PDB entry 7EWP | electron microscopy, 4.30 A resolution (low resolution: residue-level contacts below are approximate; hydrogen-bond / salt-bridge calls are withheld) | chains C and D of the 4 polymer chains in the assembly

# Chain C
Molecule: Regulator of G-protein signaling 7
Source organism: Homo sapiens
UniProt: P49802 (RGS7_HUMAN); residues 1-495 here = UniProt positions 1-495
Sequence (530 residues; each row starts with the number of its first residue):
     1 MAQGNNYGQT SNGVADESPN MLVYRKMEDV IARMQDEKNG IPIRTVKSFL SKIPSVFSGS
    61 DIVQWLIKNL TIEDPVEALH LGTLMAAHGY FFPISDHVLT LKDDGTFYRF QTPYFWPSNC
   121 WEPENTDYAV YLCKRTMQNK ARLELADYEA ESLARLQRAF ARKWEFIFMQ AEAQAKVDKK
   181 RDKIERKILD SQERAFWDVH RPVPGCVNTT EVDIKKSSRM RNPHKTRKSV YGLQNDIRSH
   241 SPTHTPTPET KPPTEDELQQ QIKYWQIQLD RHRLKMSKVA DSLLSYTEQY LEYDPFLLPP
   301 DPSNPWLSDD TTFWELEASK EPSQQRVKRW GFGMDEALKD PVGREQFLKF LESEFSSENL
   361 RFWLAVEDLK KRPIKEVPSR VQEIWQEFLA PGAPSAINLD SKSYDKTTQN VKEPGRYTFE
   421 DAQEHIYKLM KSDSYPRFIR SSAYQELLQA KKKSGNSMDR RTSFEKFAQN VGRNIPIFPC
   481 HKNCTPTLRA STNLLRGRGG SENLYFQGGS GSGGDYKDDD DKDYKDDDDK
Disordered / not traced: 1-17, 219-255, 451-530
Differences from the reference sequence: expression tag (496-530)
UniProt features mapped onto this chain:
  - modified residue: Ser229 (Phosphoserine), Ser241 (Phosphoserine), Thr243 (Phosphothreonine), Ser434 (Phosphoserine)
  - mutagenesis: Trp306 (W306F: Diminishes interaction with GNB5)

# Chain D
Molecule: Guanine nucleotide-binding protein subunit beta-5
Source organism: Homo sapiens
UniProt: O14775 (GNB5_HUMAN); residues -41 to 353 here correspond to UniProt positions 1-395 (UniProt number = residue number + 42)
Sequence (395 residues; numbered -41 to 353; the number before each row is that of its first residue; numbers below 1 keep their minus sign (Met-41 is residue -41)):
   -41 MCDQTFLVNV FGSCDKCFKQ RALRPVFKKS QQLSYCSTCA EIMATEGLHE NETLASLKSE
    19 AESLKGKLEE ERAKLHDVEL HQVAERVEAL GQFVMKTRRT LKGHGNKVLC MDWCKDKRRI
    79 VSSSQDGKVI VWDSFTTNKE HAVTMPCTWV MACAYAPSGC AIACGGLDNK CSVYPLTFDK
   139 NENMAAKKKS VAMHTNYLSA CSFTNSDMQI LTASGDGTCA LWDVESGQLL QSFHGHGADV
   199 LCLDLAPSET GNTFVSGGCD KKAMVWDMRS GQCVQAFETH ESDINSVRYY PSGDAFASGS
   259 DDATCRLYDL RADREVAIYS KESIIFGASS VDFSLSGRLL FAGYNDYTIN VWDVLKGSRV
   319 SILFGHENRV STLRVSPDGT AFCSGSWDHT LRVWA
Disordered / not traced: -41 to 14

# Chain C / chain D interface
Pairs across the interface (93; chain C residue first):
  Pro19(C) with Asp241(D)
  Val23(C) with Phe284(D)
  Lys26(C) with Ile283(D)
  Ile72(C) with Ser281(D)
  Glu77(C) with Arg317(D); Ile320(D); Phe322(D)
  His80(C) with Asp304(D); Tyr305(D); Phe322(D)
  Leu84(C) with Tyr305(D)
  Val207(C) with Tyr305(D); Asn326(D)
  Asp213(C) with Leu67(D); Trp107(D)
  Ile214(C) with Trp107(D)
  Lys215(C) with Met109(D); Tyr155(D); Leu199(D); Asn243(D)
  Lys216(C) with Asp241(D)
  Leu258(C) with Leu15(D)
  Gln261(C) with Leu15(D); Ala19(D)
  Ile262(C) with Leu15(D)
  Trp265(C) with Ala19(D); Leu22(D); Lys23(D)
  Gln266(C) with Glu18(D); Leu22(D)
  Gln268(C) with Leu22(D); Lys23(D); Leu26(D)
  Leu269(C) with Leu22(D)
  Arg271(C) with Leu268(D); Arg269(D); Ala270(D); Asp271(D)
  His272(C) with Arg269(D)
  Arg273(C) with Leu26(D); Glu29(D); Leu33(D); Arg269(D); Ala270(D)
  Leu274(C) with Leu33(D); Arg269(D); Ala270(D)
  Lys275(C) with Leu33(D)
  Met276(C) with Leu33(D); His34(D); Val36(D); Glu37(D); Leu38(D); Arg272(D); Val274(D)
  Val279(C) with Asp267(D)
  Ala280(C) with Val41(D)
  Leu283(C) with Tyr248(D)
  Tyr286(C) with Pro249(D); Ser250(D)
  Thr287(C) with Tyr248(D); Ser294(D); Gly295(D); Arg296(D)
  Leu291(C) with Arg296(D)
  Asp294(C) with Ser294(D)
  Pro295(C) with Gly337(D)
  Phe296(C) with Ser292(D); Thr338(D); Ala339(D); Ala353(D)
  Leu297(C) with Leu48(D); Phe51(D); Arg296(D)
  Asn304(C) with Thr338(D)
  Trp306(C) with Arg57(D); Ser92(D); Thr338(D); Ala339(D)
  Leu307(C) with Arg56(D)
  Glu317(C) with Lys75(D)
  Lys370(C) with Gln167(D)
  Lys371(C) with Ser164(D); Met166(D); Gln167(D)
  Arg372(C) with Met166(D)
  Pro373(C) with Asp181(D)
  Ile374(C) with Asp181(D); Gln186(D)
  Lys375(C) with Glu183(D)
  Arg416(C) with Gln167(D)
  Tyr417(C) with Met226(D); Arg227(D)
Also at the interface, not in a pair above, chain C (57 interface residues in all): Leu22, Val30, Val76, Leu81, His88, Ser277, Ser282, Pro305, Thr311, Trp314
Also at the interface, not in a pair above, chain D (78 interface residues in all): Glu20, Lys32, Asp35, Arg76, Phe93, Leu125, Leu179, Ser240, Asp259, Asp260, Glu273, Leu297, Phe299, Asp336, Phe340, Trp345, Val351

# Summary
57 residues of chain C face 78 of chain D across their interface. From UniProt: one mutagenesis site on chain
C.
Chain C is Regulator of G-protein signaling 7 and chain D is Guanine nucleotide-binding protein subunit
beta-5, both from Homo sapiens; the structure, Cryo-EM structure of human GPR158 in complex with RGS7-Gbeta5
in a 2:1:1 ratio, was determined by electron microscopy, deposited together with 7EWL and 7EWR.
